PDB entry 5VNN | X-ray diffraction, 2.50 A resolution | chains B and C of the 3 polymer chains in the assembly

[Chain B]
Name: Protein transport protein Sec24A
Source organism: Homo sapiens
UniProtKB: O95486 (SC24A_HUMAN); numbering as in UniProt (aligned over 346-1093)
Sequence (748 residues; each row starts with the number of its first residue):
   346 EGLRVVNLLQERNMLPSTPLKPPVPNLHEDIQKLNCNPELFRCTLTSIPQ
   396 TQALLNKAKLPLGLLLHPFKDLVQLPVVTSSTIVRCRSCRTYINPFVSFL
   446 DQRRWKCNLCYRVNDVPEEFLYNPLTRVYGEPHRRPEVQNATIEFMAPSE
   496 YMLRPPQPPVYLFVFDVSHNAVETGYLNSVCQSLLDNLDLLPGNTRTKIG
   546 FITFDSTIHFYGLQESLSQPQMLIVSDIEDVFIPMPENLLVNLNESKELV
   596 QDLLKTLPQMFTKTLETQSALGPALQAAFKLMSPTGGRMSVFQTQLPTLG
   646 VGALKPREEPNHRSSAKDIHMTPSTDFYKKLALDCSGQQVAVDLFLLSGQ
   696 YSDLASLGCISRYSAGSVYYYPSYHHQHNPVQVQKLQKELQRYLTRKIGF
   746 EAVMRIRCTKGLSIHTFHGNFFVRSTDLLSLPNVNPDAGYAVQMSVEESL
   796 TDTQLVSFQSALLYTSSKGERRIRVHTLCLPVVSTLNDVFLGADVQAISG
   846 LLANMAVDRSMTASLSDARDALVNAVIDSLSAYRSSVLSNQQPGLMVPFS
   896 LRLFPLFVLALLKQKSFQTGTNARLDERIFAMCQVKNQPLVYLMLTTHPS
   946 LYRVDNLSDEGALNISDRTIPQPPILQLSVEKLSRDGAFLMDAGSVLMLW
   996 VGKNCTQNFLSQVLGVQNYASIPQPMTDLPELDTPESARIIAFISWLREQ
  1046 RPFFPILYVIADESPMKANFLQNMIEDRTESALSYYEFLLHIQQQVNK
Disordered / not traced: 467-475, 663-665, 883-887
Construct notes: conflict A1056 (Arg in O95486)
Bound ions: Zn2+: C431, C434, C452, C455
Small-molecule neighbours: 4-phenyl-butanoic acid (CLT): R430, Y437, Y496, V748, R750, R752, A806, L807, L808, I818

[Chain C]
Name: Vesicle-trafficking protein SEC22b
Source organism: Mus musculus
UniProtKB: O08547 (SC22B_MOUSE); residues 1-157 here = UniProt positions 1-157
Sequence (157 residues; numbered 1 to 157; the number before each row is that of its first residue):
     1 MVLLTMIARVADGLPLAASMQEDEQSGRDLQQYQSQAKQLFRKLNEQSPT
    51 RCTLEAGAMTFHYIIEQGVCYLVLCEAAFPKKLAFAYLEDLHSEFDEQHG
   101 KKVPTVSRPYSFIEFDTFIQKTKKLYIDSRARRNLGSINTELQDVQRIMV
   151 ANIEEVL
Disordered / not traced: 24-28, 133-147

[Interface between chain B and chain C]
Residue-residue contacts - 28 pairs, chain B then chain C:
  M491(B) - R108(C)
  A492(B) - P109(C)
  P493(B) - P109(C)
  S494(B) - P15(C)
  S494(B) - K38(C)
  S494(B) - P109(C)
  M497(B) - P109(C)  hydrophobic
  M497(B) - Y110(C)  hydrophobic
  L498(B) - Q34(C)
  R499(B) - Q34(C)
  P500(B) - A18(C)  hydrophobic
  P500(B) - M20(C)
  P500(B) - Y110(C)
  P501(B) - Y110(C)
  P501(B) - I113(C)  hydrophobic
  N539(B) - E114(C)
  T540(B) - E114(C)  hydrogen bond
  R541(B) - I113(C)
  R541(B) - E114(C)
  R541(B) - D116(C)  salt bridge
  E582(B) - K124(C)  salt bridge
  E590(B) - T117(C)
  E590(B) - K121(C)  salt bridge
  S628(B) - D23(C)  hydrogen bond
  P629(B) - D23(C)
  K813(B) - I113(C)
  G814(B) - I113(C)
  E815(B) - R108(C)  salt bridge
Also at the interface, not in a pair above, chain B (20 interface residues in all): Q683

[Overview]
Chain B and chain C form an interface of 20 and 15 residues respectively, with 2 hydrogen bonds and 4 salt
bridges. Polar contacts include R541(B)-D116(C), E582(B)-K124(C) and E590(B)-K121(C). Bound to chain B:
4-phenyl-butanoic acid. C431(B), C434(B), C452(B) and C455(B) form the Zn2+ site.
Here chain B is Protein transport protein Sec24A (Homo sapiens) and chain C is Vesicle-trafficking protein
SEC22b (Mus musculus). Entry 5VNN (Crystal structure of Sec23a/Sec24a/Sec22 complexed with 4-phenylbutyric
acid (50mM soaking)) was determined by X-ray diffraction (same publication as 5VNE, 5VNF, 5VNG, 5VNH, 5VNI,
5VNJ and 4 further entries).
